Entry 5KTB (X-ray diffraction, 3.05 A resolution); this record covers chains B and C of the 3 polymer chains in the assembly.

== Chain B ==
Molecule: Monopolin complex subunit CSM1
Source organism: Saccharomyces cerevisiae
Reference sequence: P25651 (CSM1_YEAST); residues 1-190 here = UniProt positions 1-190
Chain sequence (190 residues; row label = number of the first residue in the row):
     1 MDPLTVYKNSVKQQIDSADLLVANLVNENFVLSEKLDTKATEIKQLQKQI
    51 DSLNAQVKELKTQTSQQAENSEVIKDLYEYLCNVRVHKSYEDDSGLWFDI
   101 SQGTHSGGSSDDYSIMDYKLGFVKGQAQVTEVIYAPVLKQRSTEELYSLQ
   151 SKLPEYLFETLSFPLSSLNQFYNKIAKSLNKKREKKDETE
Not modelled in the structure: 1-12, 105-113, 125-126, 182-190

== Chain C ==
Molecule: Monopolin complex subunit MAM1
Source organism: Saccharomyces cerevisiae
Reference sequence: P40065 (MAM1_YEAST); numbering as in UniProt (aligned over 221-290)
Chain sequence (70 residues; row label = number of the first residue in the row):
   221 QKKRFLPQSVLIKREDEIAFDDFHLDARKVLNDLSATSENPFSSSPNTKK
   271 IKSKGKTLEVVPKKKNKKII
Not modelled in the structure: 221, 264-290

== Interface between chain B and chain C ==
Contacting residue pairs (56):
  Asp76(B) with Pro227(C); Gln228(C); Ser229(C), hydrogen bond (side chain-backbone)
  Glu79(B) with Ser229(C), hydrogen bond; Val230(C), hydrogen bond (side chain-backbone); Leu231(C), hydrogen bond (side chain-backbone)
  Tyr80(B) with Leu226(C), hydrophobic; Pro227(C); Gln228(C), hydrogen bond (side chain-backbone); Ser229(C)
  Val84(B) with Leu231(C)
  Arg85(B) with Ser229(C); Leu231(C); Ile232(C); Glu235(C), salt bridge
  His87(B) with Leu231(C); Glu235(C), salt bridge
  Lys88(B) with Glu235(C); Asp241(C), salt bridge
  Tyr90(B) with His244(C), hydrogen bond
  Asp92(B) with Leu245(C)
  Asp93(B) with Arg248(C), hydrogen bond (backbone-side chain)
  Ser94(B) with Leu245(C); Asp246(C); Ala247(C); Arg248(C), hydrogen bond (backbone-side chain)
  Gly95(B) with Ala247(C)
  Trp97(B) with Leu245(C), hydrophobic
  Asp99(B) with Phe240(C)
  Ile100(B) with Phe240(C)
  Gly103(B) with Leu231(C)
  Ile115(B) with Arg234(C)
  Asp117(B) with Arg234(C), salt bridge; Ile238(C); Phe240(C)
  Tyr118(B) with Phe240(C)
  Lys119(B) with Phe240(C), hydrogen bond (side chain-backbone); Phe243(C), hydrogen bond (side chain-backbone)
  Val123(B) with Ala247(C), hydrophobic; Arg248(C); Leu251(C), hydrophobic
  Lys124(B) with Arg248(C), hydrogen bond (backbone-side chain)
  Glu131(B) with Leu251(C)
  Ile133(B) with Ala247(C), hydrophobic; Val250(C), hydrophobic; Leu251(C), hydrophobic
  Ala135(B) with Phe243(C), hydrophobic
  Pro136(B) with Phe243(C)
  Val137(B) with Ile238(C), hydrophobic; Phe243(C), hydrophobic
  Gln140(B) with Glu237(C); Ile238(C); Ala239(C)
  Arg141(B) with Arg234(C)
  Leu161(B) with Leu254(C)
  Ser162(B) with Leu254(C)
Interface residues without a listed pair, chain B (36 interface residues in all): Glu72, Leu77, Asn83, Ser101, Thr160

== In short ==
36 residues of chain B face 23 of chain C across their interface, with 11 hydrogen bonds and 4 salt bridges.
Polar contacts include Arg85(B)-Glu235(C), His87(B)-Glu235(C) and Lys88(B)-Asp241(C).
Here chain B is Monopolin complex subunit CSM1 and chain C is Monopolin complex subunit MAM1, both from
Saccharomyces cerevisiae. Entry 5KTB (Structure of a complex between S. cerevisiae Csm1 and Mam1) was
determined by X-ray diffraction.
